PDB entry 9EQH | X-ray diffraction, 2.05 A resolution | chain A

# Chain A
Molecule: Isoform 2 of NEDD4-like E3 ubiquitin-protein ligase WWP2
From: Homo sapiens
Notes: EC 2.3.2.26
UniProt: O00308 (WWP2_HUMAN), isoform O00308-2; residues 334-865 here correspond to UniProt positions 218-749 (UniProt number = residue number - 116)
Chain sequence (447 residues; each row starts with the number of its first residue; note: 86 numbers in that range are skipped by the numbering (no residue carries them; nothing is unmodelled there)):
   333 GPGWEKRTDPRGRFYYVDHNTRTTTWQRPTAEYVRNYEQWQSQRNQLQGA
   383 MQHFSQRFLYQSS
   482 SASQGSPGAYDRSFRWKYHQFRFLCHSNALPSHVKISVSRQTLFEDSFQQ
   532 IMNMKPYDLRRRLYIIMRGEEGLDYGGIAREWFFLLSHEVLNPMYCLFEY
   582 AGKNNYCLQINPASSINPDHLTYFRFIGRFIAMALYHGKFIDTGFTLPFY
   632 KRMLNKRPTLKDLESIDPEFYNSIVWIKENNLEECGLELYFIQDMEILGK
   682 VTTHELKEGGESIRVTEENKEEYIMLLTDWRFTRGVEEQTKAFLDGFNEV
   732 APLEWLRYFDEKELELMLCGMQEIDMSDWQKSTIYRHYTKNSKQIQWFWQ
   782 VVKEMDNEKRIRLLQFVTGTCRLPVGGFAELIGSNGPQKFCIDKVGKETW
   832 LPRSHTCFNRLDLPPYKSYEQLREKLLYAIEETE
Disordered / not traced: 333-357
Differences from the reference sequence: expression tag (333)
Bound ions: Na+: Arg-549, Glu-551, Tyr-739
From the paper describing this entry:
  - catalytic residues: Cys-838 (citing earlier work)

# Overview
Arg-549, Glu-551 and Tyr-739 coordinate Na+. From the paper: the catalytic residue Cys-838.
Chain A is Isoform 2 of NEDD4-like E3 ubiquitin-protein ligase WWP2 (Homo sapiens); the structure, WWP2
WW2-2,3-linker-HECT (WWP2-LH), was determined by X-ray diffraction together with 9EQK from the same study.
